6A3A - chains B and C of the 4 polymer chains in the assembly; structure by X-ray diffraction, 2.30 A resolution.

[Chain B]
Protein: Ran-specific GTPase-activating protein 1
Source organism: Saccharomyces cerevisiae
Notes: fragment: Ran Binding Domain
UniProtKB: P41920 (YRB1_YEAST); numbering as in UniProt (aligned over 62-201)
Sequence (143 residues; row label = number of the first residue in the row):
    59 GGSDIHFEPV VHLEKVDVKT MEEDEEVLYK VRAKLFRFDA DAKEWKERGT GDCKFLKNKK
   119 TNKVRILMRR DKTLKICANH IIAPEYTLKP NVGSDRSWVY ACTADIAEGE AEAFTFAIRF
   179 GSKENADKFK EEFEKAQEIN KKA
Unresolved in the structure: 59-63, 70-77, 201
Differences from the reference sequence: expression tag (59-61)

[Chain C]
Protein: Exportin-1
Source organism: Saccharomyces cerevisiae (strain ATCC 204508 / S288c)
Notes: fragment: lacking C-terminal inhibitory tail and H9 loop
UniProtKB: P30822 (XPO1_YEAST); numbering as in UniProt; present here: 1-376, 414-440, 462-1058
Sequence (1003 residues; each row starts with the number of its first residue; note: 58 numbers in that range are skipped by the numbering (no residue carries them; nothing is unmodelled there); numbers below 1 keep their minus sign (Gly-2 is residue -2)):
    -2 GGSMEGILDF SNDLDIALLD QVVSTFYQGS GVQQKQAQEI LTKFQDNPDA WQKADQILQF
    58 STNPQSKFIA LSILDKLITR KWKLLPNDHR IGIRNFVVGM IISMCQDDEV FKTQKNLINK
   118 SDLTLVQILK QEWPQNWPEF IPELIGSSSS SVNVCENNMI VLKLLSEEVF DFSAEQMTQA
   178 KALHLKNSMS KEFEQIFKLC FQVLEQGSSS SLIVATLESL LRYLHWIPYR YIYETNILEL
   238 LSTKFMTSPD TRAITLKCLT EVSNLKIPQD NDLIKRQTVL FFQNTLQQIA TSVMPVTADL
   298 KATYANANGN DQSFLQDLAM FLTTYLARNR ALLESDESLR ELLLNAHQYL IQLSKIEERE
   358 LFKTTLDYWH NLVADLFYE
   414 PLKKHIYEEI CSQLRLVIIE NMVRPEE
   462 IQLYKSEREV LVYLTHLNVI DTEEIMISKL ARQIDGSEWS WHNINTLSWA IGSISGTMSE
   522 DTEKRFVVTV IKDLLGLCEQ KRGKDNKAVV ASDIMYVVGQ YPRFLKAHWN FLRTVILKLF
   582 EFMHETHEGV QDMACDTFIK IVQKCKYHFV IQQPRESEPF IQTIIRDIQK TTADLQPQQV
   642 HTFYKACGII ISEERSVAER NRLLSDLMQL PNMAWDTIVE QSTANPTLLL DSETVKIIAN
   702 IIKTNVAVCT SMGADFYPQL GHIYYNMLQL YRAVSSMISA QVAAEGLIAT KTPKVRGLRT
   762 IKKEILKLVE TYISKARNLD DVVKVLVEPL LNAVLEDYMN NVPDARDAEV LNCMTTVVEK
   822 VGHMIPQGVI LILQSVFECT LDMINKDFTE YPEHRVEFYK LLKVINEKSF AAFLELPPAA
   882 FKLFVDAICW AFKHNNRDVE VNGLQIALDL VKNIERMGNV PFANEFHKNY FFIFVSETFF
   942 VLTDSDHKSG FSKQALLLMK LISLVYDNKI SVPLYQEAEV PQGTSNQVYL SQYLANMLSN
  1002 AFPHLTSEQI ASFLSALTKQ CKDLVVFKGT LRDFLVQIKE VGGDPTDYLF AEDKENA
Unresolved in the structure: -2, 1053-1058
Differences from the reference sequence: expression tag (-2 to 0); engineered mutation Gly537 (Asp in P30822), Cys539 (Thr in P30822), Glu540 (Val in P30822), Gln541 (Lys in P30822), Cys1022 (Tyr in P30822)
Metal / ion sites: Na+: Tyr465, Trp510, Tyr557

[Interface between chain B and chain C]
Pairs across the interface (8; chain B residue first):
  Val150(B) - Ile749(C)  hydrophobic
  Val150(B) - Thr753(C)
  Val150(B) - Pro754(C)
  Gly151(B) - Lys752(C)
  Gly151(B) - Pro754(C)
  Gly151(B) - Arg757(C)  hydrogen bond (backbone-side chain)
  Ser152(B) - Pro754(C)
  Asp153(B) - Pro754(C)
Other interface residues (no listed pair), chain C (6 interface residues in all): Glu746

[In short]
4 residues of chain B and 6 residues of chain C are in contact, with 1 hydrogen bond. The hydrogen-bonded pair
is Gly151(B)-Arg757(C). Tyr465(C), Trp510(C) and Tyr557(C) coordinate Na+.
Chain B is Ran-specific GTPase-activating protein 1 (Saccharomyces cerevisiae) and chain C is Exportin-1
(Saccharomyces cerevisiae (strain ATCC 204508 / S288c)); the structure, MVM NES mutant Nm2 in complex with
CRM1-Ran-RanBP1, was determined by X-ray diffraction, deposited together with 9VM1, 6A38, 6A3B, 6A3C and 6A3E.
